PDB entry 1WCV | X-ray diffraction, 1.60 A resolution | chain 1

# Chain 1
Molecule: Segregation protein
Organism: Thermus thermophilus
UniProt: Q72H90 (Q72H90); residues 1-249 here = UniProt positions 1-249
Sequence (257 residues; numbered 1 to 257; the number before each row is that of its first residue):
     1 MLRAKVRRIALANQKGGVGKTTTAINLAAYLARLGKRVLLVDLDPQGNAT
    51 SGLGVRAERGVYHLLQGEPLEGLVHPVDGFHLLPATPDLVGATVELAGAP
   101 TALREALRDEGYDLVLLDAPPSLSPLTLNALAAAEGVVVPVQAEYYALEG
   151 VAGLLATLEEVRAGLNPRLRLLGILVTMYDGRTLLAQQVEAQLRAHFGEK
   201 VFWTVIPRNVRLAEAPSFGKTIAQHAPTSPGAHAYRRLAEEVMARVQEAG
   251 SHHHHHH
Disordered / not traced: 1-4, 249-257
Swiss-Prot annotation at these positions:
  - binding site (ATP): K15, G16, G17, V18, G19, K20, T21, T22, P207, N209
  - binding site (ADP): G17, G19, K20, T21, T22, P207, N209
  - binding site (Mg(2+)): T21
  - mutagenesis: G16 (G16A: Dimerization-deficient despite ATP-binding), K20 (K20A: Nucleotide-binding-deficient, no ATPase activity, cannot bind DNA. No effect on dimerization), D44 (D44V: ATP hydrolysis-deficient. Forms only dimers in the presence of ATP)
What the authors report for this chain:
  - catalytic residues: D44 (proposed by the authors, not directly observed)
  - mutagenesis - D44A: increased binding to DNA
  - mutagenesis - D44A: abolished catalytic activity on Spo0JN20
  - mutagenesis - K20A: abolished binding to nucleotide
  - mutagenesis - K20A: abolished catalytic activity on ATP
  - mutagenesis - K20A: abolished binding to DNA
  - mutagenesis - G16V: decreased binding to DNA
  - conformationally variable residues (loop rearrangement): Q14 to V18

# Summary
From UniProt: 10 ATP-binding residues, 7 ADP-binding residues, Mg2+-binding residue T21 and 3 mutagenesis
sites. The paper reports the catalytic residue D44; D44A increases binding to DNA; 3 substitutions were tested
in all.
Chain 1 is Segregation protein (Thermus thermophilus); the structure, Structure of the bacterial chromosome
segregation protein Soj, was determined by X-ray diffraction, deposited together with 2BEJ and 2BEK.
